Entry 8SF6 (X-ray diffraction, 1.70 A resolution); this record covers chains A and F.

== Chain A (and F) ==
Name: O-acetylhomoserine/O-acetylserine sulfhydrylase
Organism: Caldicellulosiruptor hydrothermalis
Notes: chain F of this document is another copy of the same molecule, construct and numbering; everything in this record applies to it too
Reference sequence: E4QC33 (E4QC33_CALH1); numbering as in UniProt (aligned over 1-425)
Amino-acid sequence (433 residues; numbered 1 to 433; the number before each row is that of its first residue):
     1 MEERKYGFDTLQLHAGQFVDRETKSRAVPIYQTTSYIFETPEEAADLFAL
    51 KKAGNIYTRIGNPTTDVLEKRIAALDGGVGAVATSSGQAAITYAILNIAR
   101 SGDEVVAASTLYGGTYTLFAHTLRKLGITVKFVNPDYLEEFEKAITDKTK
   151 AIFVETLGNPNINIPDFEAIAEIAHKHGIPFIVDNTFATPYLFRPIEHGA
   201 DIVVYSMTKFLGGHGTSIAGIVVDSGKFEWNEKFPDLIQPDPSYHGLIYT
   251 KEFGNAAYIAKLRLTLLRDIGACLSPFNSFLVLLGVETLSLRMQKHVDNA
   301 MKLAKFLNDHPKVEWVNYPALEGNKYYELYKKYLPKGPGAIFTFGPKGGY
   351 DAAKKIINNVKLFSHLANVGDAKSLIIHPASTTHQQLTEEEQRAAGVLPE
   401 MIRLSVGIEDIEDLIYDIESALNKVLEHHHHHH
Unresolved in the structure: 1-3, 428-433 (chain F: 1, 425-433)
Sequence notes: expression tag (426-433)
Modified positions: K209 ((2S)-2-amino-6-[[3-hydroxy-2-methyl-5-(phosphonooxymethyl)pyridin-4-yl]methylideneamino]hexanoic acid; LLP)
Bound ions: Na+ site 1: E39 (shared with N358(F) of chain F); Na+ site 2: N358 (shared with E39(F) of chain F)

== Chain A / chain F interface ==
Pairs across the interface - 176 pairs, chain A then chain F:
  Q32(A) with T216(F), hydrogen bond (side chain-backbone); S217(F), hydrogen bond; F277(F); N278(F), hydrogen bond; L281(F)
  T33(A) with G215(F); T216(F), hydrogen bond (backbone-backbone)
  T34(A) with T208(F); G215(F), hydrogen bond (backbone-backbone); T216(F); S217(F); I218(F); N368(F), hydrogen bond
  S35(A) with L366(F); A367(F), hydrogen bond (side chain-backbone); N368(F)
  Y36(A) with H365(F); L366(F)
  I37(A) with S364(F); H365(F); L366(F), hydrophobic
  F38(A) with H365(F), hydrogen bond (backbone-backbone); L366(F), hydrophobic; A367(F); I377(F), hydrophobic
  E39(A) with N358(F)
  T40(A) with N358(F); H365(F)
  P41(A) with K354(F); N358(F); H365(F)
  A44(A) with H365(F); T382(F)
  A45(A) with S381(F)
  F48(A) with A367(F), hydrophobic; S381(F); T382(F); Q385(F)
  A49(A) with Q385(F)
  I56(A) with A367(F)
  Y57(A) with T208(F); K209(F); I218(F), hydrophobic; A367(F); N368(F)
  T58(A) with I218(F)
  R59(A) with Q88(F); Y112(F), hydrogen bond; K209(F); I218(F)
  S85(A) with S85(F); G271(F), hydrogen bond (side chain-backbone); A272(F); C273(F)
  S86(A) with I270(F); G271(F), hydrogen bond (side chain-backbone)
  Q88(A) with R59(F); R268(F); D269(F), hydrogen bond (side chain-backbone); I270(F)
  A89(A) with I270(F), hydrogen bond (backbone-backbone); G271(F)
  T92(A) with D269(F); I270(F)
  L96(A) with L126(F), hydrophobic
  R100(A) with R124(F); K125(F)
  S101(A) with S101(F), hydrogen bond; K125(F), hydrogen bond (backbone-backbone); L126(F); G127(F)
  Y112(A) with R59(F), hydrogen bond
  T117(A) with S243(F); D269(F)
  L118(A) with D269(F); I270(F), hydrophobic
  H121(A) with P242(F); S243(F)
  T122(A) with D269(F), hydrogen bond; I270(F)
  R124(A) with R100(F)
  K125(A) with R100(F); S101(F), hydrogen bond (backbone-backbone); D236(F)
  L126(A) with L96(F), hydrophobic; S101(F); L126(F)
  G127(A) with S101(F)
  T208(A) with T34(F); Y57(F)
  K209(A) with Y57(F); R59(F)
  G215(A) with T33(F); T34(F), hydrogen bond (backbone-backbone)
  T216(A) with Q32(F), hydrogen bond (backbone-side chain); T33(F), hydrogen bond (backbone-backbone); T34(F)
  S217(A) with Q32(F), hydrogen bond; T34(F)
  I218(A) with T34(F); Y57(F); T58(F); R59(F); C273(F), hydrophobic
  D236(A) with K125(F), salt bridge
  P242(A) with H121(F)
  S243(A) with T117(F); H121(F); Q386(F), hydrogen bond (backbone-side chain)
  Y244(A) with Q386(F), hydrogen bond
  H245(A) with Q385(F), hydrogen bond (side chain-backbone); Q386(F); L387(F), hydrogen bond (side chain-backbone)
  R268(A) with Q88(F); Q386(F), hydrogen bond
  D269(A) with Q88(F), hydrogen bond (backbone-side chain); T92(F); T117(F); L118(F); T122(F), hydrogen bond
  I270(A) with S86(F); Q88(F); A89(F), hydrogen bond (backbone-backbone); T92(F); T122(F)
  G271(A) with S85(F), hydrogen bond (backbone-side chain); S86(F), hydrogen bond (backbone-side chain); A89(F)
  A272(A) with S85(F); A272(F), hydrophobic
  C273(A) with S85(F); I218(F), hydrophobic
  S275(A) with S275(F); N278(F), hydrogen bond
  F277(A) with Q32(F); F277(F), hydrophobic
  N278(A) with Q32(F), hydrogen bond; S275(F), hydrogen bond
  L281(A) with Q32(F)
  K354(A) with P41(F)
  I357(A) with P41(F), hydrophobic
  N358(A) with E39(F); T40(F); P41(F)
  S364(A) with I37(F)
  H365(A) with Y36(F); I37(F); F38(F), hydrogen bond (backbone-backbone); T40(F); P41(F); A44(F)
  L366(A) with S35(F); Y36(F); I37(F), hydrophobic; F38(F), hydrophobic
  A367(A) with S35(F), hydrogen bond (backbone-side chain); F38(F); F48(F), hydrophobic; I56(F); Y57(F)
  N368(A) with T34(F), hydrogen bond; S35(F); Y57(F)
  I377(A) with F38(F), hydrophobic
  S381(A) with A45(F); F48(F)
  T382(A) with A44(F); F48(F)
  Q385(A) with F48(F); A49(F); H245(F), hydrogen bond (backbone-side chain)
  Q386(A) with S243(F), hydrogen bond (side chain-backbone); Y244(F), hydrogen bond; H245(F); R268(F), hydrogen bond
  L387(A) with H245(F)
Other interface residues (no listed pair), chain A (75 interface residues in all): S206, L264, T265, L266, T388
Other interface residues (no listed pair), chain F (77 interface residues in all): G114, S206, K261, L264, T265, L266, I357, T388

== Overview ==
Chain A and chain F form an interface of 75 and 77 residues respectively, with 42 hydrogen bonds and 1 salt
bridge. Polar pairs include D236(A)-K125(F), Q32(A)-T216(F) and Q32(A)-S217(F).
Both chains are O-acetylhomoserine/O-acetylserine sulfhydrylase (Caldicellulosiruptor hydrothermalis). Entry
8SF6 (Promiscuous amino acid gamma synthase from Caldicellulosiruptor hydrothermalis in closed conformation)
was determined by X-ray diffraction together with 8SF5 from the same study.
